PDB entry 8QOC | X-ray diffraction, 2.83 A resolution | chains B and D of the 4 polymer chains in the assembly

== Chain B (and D) ==
Name: Pyridoxal 5'-phosphate synthase subunit PdxS
Source organism: Staphylococcus aureus
Notes: chain D of this document is another copy of the same molecule, construct and numbering; everything in this record applies to it too
UniProtKB: P60798 (PDXS_STAAN); numbering as in UniProt (aligned over 5-277)
Chain sequence (274 residues; row label = number of the first residue in the row):
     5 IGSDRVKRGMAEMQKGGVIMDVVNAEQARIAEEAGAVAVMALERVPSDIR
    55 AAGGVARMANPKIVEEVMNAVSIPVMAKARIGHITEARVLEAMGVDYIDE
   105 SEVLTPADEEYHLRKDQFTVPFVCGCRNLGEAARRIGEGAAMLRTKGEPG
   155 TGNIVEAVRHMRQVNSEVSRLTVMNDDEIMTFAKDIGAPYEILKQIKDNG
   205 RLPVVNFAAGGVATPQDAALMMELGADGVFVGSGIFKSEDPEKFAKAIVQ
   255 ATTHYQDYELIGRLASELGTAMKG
Disordered / not traced: 5-6, 55-58, 277-278 (chain D: 278)
Sequence notes: expression tag (278)
Curated features (UniProtKB/Swiss-Prot):
  - active site: K82 (Schiff-base intermediate with D-ribose 5-phosphate)
  - binding site (D-ribose 5-phosphate): D25, G154, G215, G236, S237
  - binding site (D-glyceraldehyde 3-phosphate): R166

== Interface between chain B and chain D ==
Residue-residue contacts (40; chain B residue first):
  V59(B) with T155(D); G156(D); M276(D); K277(D)
  R61(B) with G156(D), hydrogen bond (side chain-backbone); A217(D); T218(D); A275(D), hydrogen bond (side chain-backbone); M276(D)
  M62(B) with Q220(D), hydrogen bond
  N64(B) with A269(D); S270(D); E271(D); L272(D)
  P65(B) with G266(D); A269(D), hydrophobic
  R84(B) with D221(D), salt bridge
  H87(B) with Q220(D); D221(D), salt bridge; L224(D)
  I88(B) with L224(D); E227(D)
  T89(B) with Q220(D), hydrogen bond (side chain-backbone); A223(D); L224(D)
  R92(B) with Y262(D)
  V93(B) with Y262(D); I265(D), hydrophobic; G266(D)
  A96(B) with Y262(D), hydrophobic
  T109(B) with N157(D)
  P110(B) with V159(D)
  A111(B) with I158(D), hydrophobic; V159(D); V162(D)
  D112(B) with V162(D); R166(D), salt bridge
  E113(B) with V159(D); R163(D), salt bridge
  Y115(B) with R166(D)
Interface residues without a listed pair, chain B (22 interface residues in all): K66, G86, E90, E114
Interface residues without a listed pair, chain D (30 interface residues in all): E160, L228, Y259, E263, T274

== In short ==
22 residues of chain B and 30 residues of chain D are in contact; the contacts include 4 hydrogen bonds and 4
salt bridges. Polar pairs include R84(B)-D221(D), H87(B)-D221(D) and D112(B)-R166(D).
Both chains are Pyridoxal 5'-phosphate synthase subunit PdxS (Staphylococcus aureus). Entry 8QOC (Crystal
structure of Staphylococcus aureus PLP Synthase (Pdx1)) was determined by X-ray diffraction (same publication
as 8U7J and 8U9E).
